Entry 3CDC (X-ray diffraction, 1.53 A resolution); this record covers chains A and B.

[Chain A (and B)]
Molecule: Light Chain Amyloidogenic
Source organism: Homo sapiens
Notes: engineered mutation(s): N34I,Y87H; chain B of this document is another copy of the same molecule, construct and numbering; everything in this record applies to it too
Amino-acid sequence (109 residues; numbered -1 to 107; the number before each row is that of its first residue; numbers below 1 keep their minus sign (Ser-1 is residue -1)):
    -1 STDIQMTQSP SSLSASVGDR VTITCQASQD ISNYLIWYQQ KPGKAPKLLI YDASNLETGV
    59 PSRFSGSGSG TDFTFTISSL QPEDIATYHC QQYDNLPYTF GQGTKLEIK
Cystine bridges: Cys23-Cys88

[How chain A and chain B interact]
Contacting residue pairs (36; chain A residue first):
  Ile34(A) - Tyr96(B)  hydrophobic
  Tyr36(A) - Gln89(B)  hydrogen bond
  Tyr36(A) - Tyr96(B)
  Tyr36(A) - Phe98(B)  hydrophobic
  Gln38(A) - Gln38(B)  hydrogen bond
  Gln38(A) - His87(B)
  Gly41(A) - Gln100(B)
  Lys42(A) - Gln100(B)
  Ala43(A) - Phe98(B)
  Ala43(A) - Gly99(B)
  Ala43(A) - Gln100(B)
  Pro44(A) - His87(B)
  Pro44(A) - Phe98(B)
  Leu46(A) - Pro95(B)  hydrophobic
  Leu46(A) - Tyr96(B)
  Glu55(A) - Pro95(B)
  His87(A) - Gln38(B)
  His87(A) - Pro44(B)
  Gln89(A) - Tyr36(B)  hydrogen bond
  Gln89(A) - Gln89(B)  hydrogen bond
  Tyr91(A) - Tyr96(B)
  Pro95(A) - Leu46(B)  hydrophobic
  Pro95(A) - Glu55(B)
  Tyr96(A) - Ile34(B)  hydrophobic
  Tyr96(A) - Tyr36(B)
  Tyr96(A) - Leu46(B)
  Tyr96(A) - Tyr91(B)
  Tyr96(A) - Tyr96(B)
  Phe98(A) - Tyr36(B)  hydrophobic
  Phe98(A) - Ala43(B)
  Phe98(A) - Pro44(B)
  Phe98(A) - Phe98(B)  hydrophobic
  Gly99(A) - Ala43(B)
  Gln100(A) - Gly41(B)  hydrogen bond (side chain-backbone)
  Gln100(A) - Lys42(B)
  Gln100(A) - Ala43(B)
Interface residues without a listed pair, chain A (19 interface residues in all): Tyr49, Leu94
Interface residues without a listed pair, chain B (19 interface residues in all): Tyr49, Leu94

[In short]
The chain A/chain B interface involves 19 residues from each chain, with 5 hydrogen bonds. Polar contacts
include Tyr36(A)-Gln89(B), Gln38(A)-Gln38(B) and Gln89(A)-Gln89(B).
Chain A and chain B are both Light Chain Amyloidogenic (Homo sapiens); the structure, kI O18/O8 N34I/Y87H
immunoglobulin light chain variable domain, was determined by X-ray diffraction together with 3CDF and 3CDY
from the same study.
